Entry 3MV9 (X-ray diffraction, 2.70 A resolution); this record covers chains A and D of the 5 polymer chains in the assembly.

[Chain A]
Molecule: HLA class I histocompatibility antigen, B-35 alpha chain
From: Homo sapiens
Notes: fragment: Extracellular domain
UniProtKB: P30685 (1B35_HUMAN); residues 1-276 here correspond to UniProt positions 25-300 (UniProt number = residue number + 24)
Sequence (276 residues; each row starts with the number of its first residue):
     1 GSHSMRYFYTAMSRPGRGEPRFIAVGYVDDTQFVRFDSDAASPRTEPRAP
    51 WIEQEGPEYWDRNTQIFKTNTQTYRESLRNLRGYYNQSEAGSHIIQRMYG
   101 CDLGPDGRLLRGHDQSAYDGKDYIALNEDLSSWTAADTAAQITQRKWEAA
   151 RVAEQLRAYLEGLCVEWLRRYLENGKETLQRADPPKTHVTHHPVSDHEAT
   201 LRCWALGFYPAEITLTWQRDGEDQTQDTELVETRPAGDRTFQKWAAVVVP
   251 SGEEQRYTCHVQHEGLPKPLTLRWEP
Disulfides: Cys-101/Cys-164, Cys-203/Cys-259

[Chain D]
Molecule: alpha chain of the TK3 TCR
From: Homo sapiens
Sequence (200 residues; numbered 3 to 218 plus 1 insertion-coded residue; 17 numbers in that range are skipped by the numbering (no residue carries them; nothing is unmodelled there); the number before each row is that of its first residue):
     3 QVTQSPEALRLQEGESSSLNCSYTVSGLRG
    39 LFWYRQDPGKGPEFLFTLYSAGE
    66 EKEKE
    78 RLKATLT
    0A K
    85 KESFLHITAPKPEDSATYLCAVQDLGTSGSRLTFGEGTQLTVNPNIQNPD
   135 PAVYQLRDSKSSDKSVCLFTDFDSQTNVSQSKDSDVYITDKCVLDMRSMD
   185 FKSNSAVAWSNKSDFACANAFNNSIIPEDTFFPS
Disulfides: Cys-23/Cys-104, Cys-151/Cys-201

[Interface between chain A and chain D]
Residue-residue contacts - 12 pairs, chain A then chain D:
  Arg-62(A) with Ser-28(D); Gly-110(D)
  Ile-66(A) with Gly-110(D); Ser-112(D)
  Thr-69(A) with Ser-112(D)
  Arg-151(A) with Tyr-57(D), hydrogen bond
  Gln-155(A) with Arg-31(D), hydrogen bond; Leu-109(D)
  Ala-158(A) with Leu-109(D), hydrophobic
  Leu-163(A) with Ser-28(D); Gly-29(D); Leu-109(D), hydrophobic
Other interface residues (no listed pair), chain A (9 interface residues in all): Gln-65, Glu-166

[Overview]
9 residues of chain A face 7 of chain D across their interface; the contacts include 2 hydrogen bonds. Polar
contacts include Arg-151(A)/Tyr-57(D) and Gln-155(A)/Arg-31(D).
Here chain A is HLA class I histocompatibility antigen, B-35 alpha chain and chain D is alpha chain of the TK3
TCR, both from Homo sapiens. Entry 3MV9 (Crystal Structure of the TK3-Gln55Ala TCR in complex with
HLA-B*3501/HPVG) was determined by X-ray diffraction together with 3MV7 and 3MV8 from the same study.
